PDB entry 8S2X | X-ray diffraction, 2.50 A resolution | chains A and D of the 4 polymer chains in the assembly

# Chain A (and D)
Protein: Pyridoxal 5'-phosphate synthase subunit PDX1.3
Organism: Arabidopsis thaliana
Notes: EC 4.3.3.6; chain D of this document is another copy of the same molecule, construct and numbering; everything in this record applies to it too
UniProtKB: Q8L940 (PDX13_ARATH); residues 2-292 here correspond to UniProt positions 1-291 (UniProt number = residue number - 1)
Amino-acid sequence (291 residues; row label = number of the first residue in the row):
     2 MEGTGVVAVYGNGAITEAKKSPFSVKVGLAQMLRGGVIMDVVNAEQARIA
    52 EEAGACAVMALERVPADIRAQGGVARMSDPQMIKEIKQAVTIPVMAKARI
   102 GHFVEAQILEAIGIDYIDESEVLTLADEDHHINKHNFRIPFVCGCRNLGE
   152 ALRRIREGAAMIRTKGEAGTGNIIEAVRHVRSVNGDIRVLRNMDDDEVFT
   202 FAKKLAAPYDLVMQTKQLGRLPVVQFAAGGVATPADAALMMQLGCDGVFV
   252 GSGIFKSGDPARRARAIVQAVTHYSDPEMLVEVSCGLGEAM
Disordered / not traced: 2-21, 291-292
Swiss-Prot annotation at these positions:
  - active site: Lys-98 (Schiff-base intermediate with D-ribose 5-phosphate)
  - binding site (D-ribose 5-phosphate): Asp-41, Gly-170, Gly-231, Gly-252, Ser-253
  - binding site (D-glyceraldehyde 3-phosphate): Arg-182
  - modified residue: Met-2 (N-acetylmethionine)

# How chain A and chain D interact
Pairs across the interface - 23 pairs, chain A then chain D:
  Asp-130(A) / Thr-201(D)  hydrogen bond (backbone-side chain)
  His-131(A) / Glu-198(D)
  His-131(A) / Thr-201(D)  hydrogen bond
  Asn-134(A) / Asp-197(D)  hydrogen bond
  Asn-134(A) / Phe-200(D)
  Asn-137(A) / Asp-197(D)
  Arg-154(A) / Lys-204(D)
  Arg-157(A) / Phe-200(D)
  Arg-157(A) / Tyr-210(D)
  Arg-157(A) / Asp-211(D)  salt bridge
  Glu-158(A) / Phe-200(D)
  Asp-197(A) / Asn-134(D)  hydrogen bond
  Asp-197(A) / Asn-137(D)
  Glu-198(A) / His-131(D)
  Phe-200(A) / Asn-134(D)
  Phe-200(A) / Arg-157(D)
  Phe-200(A) / Glu-158(D)
  Thr-201(A) / Asp-130(D)  hydrogen bond (side chain-backbone)
  Thr-201(A) / His-131(D)  hydrogen bond
  Lys-204(A) / Arg-154(D)
  Tyr-210(A) / Arg-157(D)
  Asp-211(A) / Arg-157(D)  salt bridge
  Asp-211(A) / Asp-211(D)
Other interface residues (no listed pair), chain A (16 interface residues in all): Ala-207, Pro-209
Other interface residues (no listed pair), chain D (16 interface residues in all): Ala-207, Pro-209

# In short
The chain A/chain D interface involves 16 residues from each chain; the contacts include 6 hydrogen bonds and
2 salt bridges. Among the polar pairs are Arg-157(A)/Asp-211(D), Asp-130(A)/Thr-201(D) and
His-131(A)/Thr-201(D).
Both chains are Pyridoxal 5'-phosphate synthase subunit PDX1.3 (Arabidopsis thaliana). Entry 8S2X (SSX
structure of Arabidopsis thaliana Pdx1.3 grown in microfluidic droplets) was determined by X-ray diffraction
(same publication as 8S2U, 8S2V and 8S2W).
